PDB entry 5DL7 | X-ray diffraction, 1.75 A resolution | chain A

# Chain A
Protein: Porin
From: Acinetobacter baumannii AB307-0294
Reference sequence: A0A0D5YKR4 (A0A0D5YKR4_ACIBA); residues 1-404 here correspond to UniProt positions 23-426 (UniProt number = residue number + 22)
Chain sequence (419 residues; numbered -14 to 404; the number before each row is that of its first residue; numbers below 1 keep their minus sign (Ala-14 is residue -14)):
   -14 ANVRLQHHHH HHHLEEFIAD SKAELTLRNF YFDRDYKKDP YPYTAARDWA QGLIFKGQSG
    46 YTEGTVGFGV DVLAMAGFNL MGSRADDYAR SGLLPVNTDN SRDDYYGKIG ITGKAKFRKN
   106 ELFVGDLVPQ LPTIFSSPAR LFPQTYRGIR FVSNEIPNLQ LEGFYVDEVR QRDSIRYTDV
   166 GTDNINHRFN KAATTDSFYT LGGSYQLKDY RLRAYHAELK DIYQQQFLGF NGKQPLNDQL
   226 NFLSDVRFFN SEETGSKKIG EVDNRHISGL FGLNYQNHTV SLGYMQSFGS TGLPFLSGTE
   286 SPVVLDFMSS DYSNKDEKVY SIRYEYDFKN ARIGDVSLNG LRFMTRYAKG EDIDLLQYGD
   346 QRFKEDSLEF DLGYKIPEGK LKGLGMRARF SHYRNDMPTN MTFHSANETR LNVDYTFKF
Unresolved in the structure: -14 to 2
Construct notes: expression tag (-14 to 0)
Bound ions: Ca2+ site 1: Asp20, Tyr21, Asp24, Thr29; Ca2+ site 2: Asn82, Asp88; Ca2+ site 3: Arg87, Asp89; Ca2+ site 4: Glu238, Glu246

# Overview
Asp20, Tyr21, Asp24 and Thr29 coordinate Ca2+ site 1. Asn82 and Asp88 coordinate Ca2+ site 2.
Chain A is Porin (Acinetobacter baumannii AB307-0294); the structure, Crystal structure of Acinetobacter
baumannii OccAB3, was determined by X-ray diffraction together with 5DL5, 5DL6 and 5DL8 from the same study.
